PDB entry 8QSZ | electron microscopy, 2.67 A resolution | chains A and F of the 16 polymer chains in the assembly

[Chain A]
Protein: DNA-directed RNA polymerase II subunit rpb1
Source organism: Schizosaccharomyces pombe
Reference sequence: P36594 (RPB1_SCHPO); numbering as in UniProt (aligned over 1-1752)
Amino-acid sequence (1752 residues; numbered 1 to 1752; the number before each row is that of its first residue):
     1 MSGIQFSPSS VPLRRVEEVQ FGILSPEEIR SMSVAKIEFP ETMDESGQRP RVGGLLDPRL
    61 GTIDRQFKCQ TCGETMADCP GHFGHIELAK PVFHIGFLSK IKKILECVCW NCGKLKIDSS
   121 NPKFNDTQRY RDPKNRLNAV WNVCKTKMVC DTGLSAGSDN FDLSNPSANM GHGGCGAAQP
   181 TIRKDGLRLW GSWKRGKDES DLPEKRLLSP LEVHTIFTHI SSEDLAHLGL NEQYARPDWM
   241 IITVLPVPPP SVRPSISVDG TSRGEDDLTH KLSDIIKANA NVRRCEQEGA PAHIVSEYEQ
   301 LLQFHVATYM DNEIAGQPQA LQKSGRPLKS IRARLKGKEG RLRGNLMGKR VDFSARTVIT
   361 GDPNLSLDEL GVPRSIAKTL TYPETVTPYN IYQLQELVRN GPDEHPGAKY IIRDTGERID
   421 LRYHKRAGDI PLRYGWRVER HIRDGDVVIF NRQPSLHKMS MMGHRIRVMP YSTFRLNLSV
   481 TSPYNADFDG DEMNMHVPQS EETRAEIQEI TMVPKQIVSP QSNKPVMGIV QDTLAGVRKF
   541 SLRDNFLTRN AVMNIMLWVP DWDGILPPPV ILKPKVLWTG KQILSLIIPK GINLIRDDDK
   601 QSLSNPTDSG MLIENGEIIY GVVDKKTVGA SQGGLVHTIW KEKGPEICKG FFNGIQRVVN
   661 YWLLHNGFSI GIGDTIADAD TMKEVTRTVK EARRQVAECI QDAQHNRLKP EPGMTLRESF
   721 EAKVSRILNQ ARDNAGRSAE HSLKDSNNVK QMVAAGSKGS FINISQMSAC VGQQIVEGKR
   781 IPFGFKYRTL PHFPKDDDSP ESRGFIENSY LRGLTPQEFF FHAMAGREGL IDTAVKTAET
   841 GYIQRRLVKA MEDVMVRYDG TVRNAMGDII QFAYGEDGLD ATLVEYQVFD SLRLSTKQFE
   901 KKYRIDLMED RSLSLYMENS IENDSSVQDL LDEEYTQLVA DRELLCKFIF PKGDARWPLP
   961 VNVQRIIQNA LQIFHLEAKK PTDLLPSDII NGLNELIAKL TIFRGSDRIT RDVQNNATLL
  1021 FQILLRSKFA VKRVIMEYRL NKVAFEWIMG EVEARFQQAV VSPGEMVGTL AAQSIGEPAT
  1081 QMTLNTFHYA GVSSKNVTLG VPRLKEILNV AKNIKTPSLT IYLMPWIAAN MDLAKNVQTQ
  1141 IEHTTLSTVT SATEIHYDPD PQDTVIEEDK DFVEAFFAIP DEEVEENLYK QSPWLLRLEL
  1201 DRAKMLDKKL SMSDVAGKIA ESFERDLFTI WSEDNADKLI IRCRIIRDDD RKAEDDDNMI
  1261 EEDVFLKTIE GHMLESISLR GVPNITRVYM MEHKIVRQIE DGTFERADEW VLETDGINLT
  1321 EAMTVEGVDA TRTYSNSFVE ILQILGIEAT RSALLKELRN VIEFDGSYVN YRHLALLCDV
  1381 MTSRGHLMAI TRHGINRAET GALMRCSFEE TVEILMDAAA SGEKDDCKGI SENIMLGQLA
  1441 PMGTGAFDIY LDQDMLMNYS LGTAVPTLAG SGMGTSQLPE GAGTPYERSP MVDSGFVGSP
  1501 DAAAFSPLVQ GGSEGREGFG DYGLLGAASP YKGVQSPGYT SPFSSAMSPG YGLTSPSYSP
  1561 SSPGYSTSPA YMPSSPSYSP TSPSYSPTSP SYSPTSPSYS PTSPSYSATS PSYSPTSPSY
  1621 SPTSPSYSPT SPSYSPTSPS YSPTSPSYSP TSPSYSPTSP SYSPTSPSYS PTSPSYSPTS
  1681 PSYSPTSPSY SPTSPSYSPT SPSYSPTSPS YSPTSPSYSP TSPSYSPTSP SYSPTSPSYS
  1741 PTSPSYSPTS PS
Disordered / not traced: 1-4, 1085-1097, 1459-1752
Swiss-Prot annotation at these positions:
  - region: Pro816 to Glu828 (Bridging helix)
  - binding site (Zn(2+)): Cys69, Cys72, Cys79, His82, Cys109, Cys112, Cys150, Cys175
  - binding site (Mg(2+)): Asp487, Asp489, Asp491
  - modified residue: Ser1489 (Phosphoserine), Ser1499 (Phosphoserine), Ser1506 (Phosphoserine), Ser1529 (Phosphoserine), Tyr1531 (Phosphotyrosine)
  - cross-link: Lys1252 (Glycyl lysine isopeptide (Lys-Gly) (interchain with G-Cter in ubiquitin))

[Chain F]
Protein: DNA-directed RNA polymerases I, II, and III subunit RPABC2
Source organism: Schizosaccharomyces pombe
Reference sequence: P36595 (RPAB2_SCHPO); residue numbers follow UniProt; this construct covers 1-142
Amino-acid sequence (142 residues; numbered 1 to 142; the number before each row is that of its first residue):
     1 MSDYEEDEAF GMDGAVMEEE VDELEMIDEN GQSQQGVSHP GEPSTTVITE DVASSKTAQS
    61 GKAVAKEDRT TTPYMTKYER ARILGTRALQ ISMNAPVLVD LEGETDPLQI AMKELAQKKI
   121 PLLVRRYLPD GSYEDWSVAE LI
Disordered / not traced: 1-60

[Chain A / chain F interface]
Residue-residue contacts (77):
  Thr385(A) - Ser92(F)
  Thr387(A) - Ser92(F)
  Pro388(A) - Asn94(F)
  Tyr389(A) - Val97(F)
  Tyr389(A) - Leu101(F)  hydrophobic
  Tyr389(A) - Glu104(F)
  Tyr389(A) - Thr105(F)
  Gln393(A) - Thr105(F)
  Glu501(A) - Gly85(F)
  Glu501(A) - Ala88(F)
  Glu501(A) - Leu89(F)
  Glu502(A) - Gly85(F)
  Glu502(A) - Thr86(F)
  Glu502(A) - Leu89(F)
  Arg504(A) - Asp106(F)  salt bridge
  Arg504(A) - Leu108(F)
  Ala505(A) - Ala81(F)
  Ala505(A) - Gly85(F)
  Ala505(A) - Leu108(F)  hydrophobic
  Gln508(A) - Leu108(F)
  Gln508(A) - Met112(F)
  Glu509(A) - Arg80(F)  salt bridge
  Glu509(A) - Leu84(F)
  Ile510(A) - Tyr78(F)  hydrophobic
  Ile510(A) - Ala81(F)  hydrophobic
  Lys515(A) - Arg80(F)
  Arg857(A) - Pro129(F)
  Tyr858(A) - Thr71(F)
  Tyr858(A) - Glu79(F)  hydrogen bond
  Tyr858(A) - Arg126(F)
  Tyr858(A) - Tyr127(F)
  Asp859(A) - Leu128(F)
  Asp859(A) - Pro129(F)
  Arg863(A) - Pro129(F)
  Arg1004(A) - Thr70(F)
  Arg1004(A) - Thr71(F)
  Arg1004(A) - Thr72(F)
  Arg1004(A) - Pro73(F)
  Gln1057(A) - Tyr74(F)
  Ser1062(A) - Tyr78(F)
  Pro1063(A) - Thr76(F)
  Pro1063(A) - Tyr78(F)
  Gly1064(A) - Tyr78(F)
  Glu1065(A) - Tyr78(F)
  Leu1439(A) - Arg82(F)
  Gly1443(A) - Tyr78(F)
  Thr1444(A) - Tyr78(F)
  Thr1444(A) - Arg82(F)  hydrogen bond (backbone-side chain)
  Gly1445(A) - Arg82(F)
  Phe1447(A) - Tyr78(F)
  Phe1447(A) - Glu79(F)
  Phe1447(A) - Arg82(F)  hydrogen bond (backbone-side chain)
  Phe1447(A) - Val124(F)  hydrophobic
  Phe1447(A) - Arg125(F)
  Asp1448(A) - Leu123(F)
  Asp1448(A) - Val124(F)
  Asp1448(A) - Arg125(F)  hydrogen bond (backbone-backbone)
  Asp1448(A) - Tyr127(F)
  Ile1449(A) - Arg82(F)
  Ile1449(A) - Ile83(F)  hydrophobic
  Ile1449(A) - Leu122(F)  hydrophobic
  Ile1449(A) - Leu123(F)
  Tyr1450(A) - Leu122(F)
  Tyr1450(A) - Leu123(F)  hydrogen bond (backbone-backbone)
  Tyr1450(A) - Arg125(F)  hydrogen bond
  Leu1451(A) - Gln90(F)
  Leu1451(A) - Pro121(F)
  Leu1451(A) - Leu122(F)  hydrophobic
  Leu1451(A) - Leu123(F)
  Asp1452(A) - Pro121(F)
  Asp1452(A) - Leu122(F)  hydrogen bond (side chain-backbone)
  Asp1452(A) - Leu123(F)
  Met1455(A) - Lys118(F)
  Met1455(A) - Lys119(F)
  Met1455(A) - Ile120(F)
  Met1455(A) - Pro121(F)
  Leu1456(A) - Pro121(F)  hydrophobic
Also at the interface, not in a pair above, chain A (38 interface residues in all): Asn390, Glu506, Glu1053
Also at the interface, not in a pair above, chain F (47 interface residues in all): Lys77, Ile91, Ala95, Leu98, Pro107, Gln109, Ile110, Ser137

[Overview]
The interface between chain A and chain F involves 38 residues on one side and 47 on the other, with 7
hydrogen bonds and 2 salt bridges. Among the polar pairs are Arg504(A)-Asp106(F), Glu509(A)-Arg80(F) and
Tyr858(A)-Glu79(F).
Here chain A is DNA-directed RNA polymerase II subunit rpb1 and chain F is DNA-directed RNA polymerases I, II,
and III subunit RPABC2, both from Schizosaccharomyces pombe. Entry 8QSZ (Structure of s. pombe RNA polymerase
II in complex with DSIF and Rat1/Rai1) was determined by electron microscopy.
